Entry 5MPS (electron microscopy, 3.85 A resolution); this record covers chains I and A of the 30 polymer chains in the assembly.

# Chain I
Molecule: Yeast UBC4 gene for ubiquitin-conjugating enzyme
From: Saccharomyces cerevisiae
Sequence (95 nucleotides; each row starts with the number of its first residue):
     1 GUAUGUCUAA AGUUAUGGCC ACGUUUCAAA UGCGUGCUUU UUUUUUAAAA CUUAUGCUCU
    61 UAUUUACUAA CAAAAUCAAC AUGCUAUUGA ACUAG
Disordered / not traced: 17-55, 74-95
Reported in the primary citation:
  - conformationally variable residues: A70
  - contacts within the chain: G1-A70

# Chain A
Molecule: Pre-mRNA-splicing factor 8
From: Saccharomyces cerevisiae
UniProtKB: P33334 (PRP8_YEAST); residue numbers follow UniProt; this construct covers 1-2413
Chain sequence (2413 residues; numbered 1 to 2413; the number before each row is that of its first residue):
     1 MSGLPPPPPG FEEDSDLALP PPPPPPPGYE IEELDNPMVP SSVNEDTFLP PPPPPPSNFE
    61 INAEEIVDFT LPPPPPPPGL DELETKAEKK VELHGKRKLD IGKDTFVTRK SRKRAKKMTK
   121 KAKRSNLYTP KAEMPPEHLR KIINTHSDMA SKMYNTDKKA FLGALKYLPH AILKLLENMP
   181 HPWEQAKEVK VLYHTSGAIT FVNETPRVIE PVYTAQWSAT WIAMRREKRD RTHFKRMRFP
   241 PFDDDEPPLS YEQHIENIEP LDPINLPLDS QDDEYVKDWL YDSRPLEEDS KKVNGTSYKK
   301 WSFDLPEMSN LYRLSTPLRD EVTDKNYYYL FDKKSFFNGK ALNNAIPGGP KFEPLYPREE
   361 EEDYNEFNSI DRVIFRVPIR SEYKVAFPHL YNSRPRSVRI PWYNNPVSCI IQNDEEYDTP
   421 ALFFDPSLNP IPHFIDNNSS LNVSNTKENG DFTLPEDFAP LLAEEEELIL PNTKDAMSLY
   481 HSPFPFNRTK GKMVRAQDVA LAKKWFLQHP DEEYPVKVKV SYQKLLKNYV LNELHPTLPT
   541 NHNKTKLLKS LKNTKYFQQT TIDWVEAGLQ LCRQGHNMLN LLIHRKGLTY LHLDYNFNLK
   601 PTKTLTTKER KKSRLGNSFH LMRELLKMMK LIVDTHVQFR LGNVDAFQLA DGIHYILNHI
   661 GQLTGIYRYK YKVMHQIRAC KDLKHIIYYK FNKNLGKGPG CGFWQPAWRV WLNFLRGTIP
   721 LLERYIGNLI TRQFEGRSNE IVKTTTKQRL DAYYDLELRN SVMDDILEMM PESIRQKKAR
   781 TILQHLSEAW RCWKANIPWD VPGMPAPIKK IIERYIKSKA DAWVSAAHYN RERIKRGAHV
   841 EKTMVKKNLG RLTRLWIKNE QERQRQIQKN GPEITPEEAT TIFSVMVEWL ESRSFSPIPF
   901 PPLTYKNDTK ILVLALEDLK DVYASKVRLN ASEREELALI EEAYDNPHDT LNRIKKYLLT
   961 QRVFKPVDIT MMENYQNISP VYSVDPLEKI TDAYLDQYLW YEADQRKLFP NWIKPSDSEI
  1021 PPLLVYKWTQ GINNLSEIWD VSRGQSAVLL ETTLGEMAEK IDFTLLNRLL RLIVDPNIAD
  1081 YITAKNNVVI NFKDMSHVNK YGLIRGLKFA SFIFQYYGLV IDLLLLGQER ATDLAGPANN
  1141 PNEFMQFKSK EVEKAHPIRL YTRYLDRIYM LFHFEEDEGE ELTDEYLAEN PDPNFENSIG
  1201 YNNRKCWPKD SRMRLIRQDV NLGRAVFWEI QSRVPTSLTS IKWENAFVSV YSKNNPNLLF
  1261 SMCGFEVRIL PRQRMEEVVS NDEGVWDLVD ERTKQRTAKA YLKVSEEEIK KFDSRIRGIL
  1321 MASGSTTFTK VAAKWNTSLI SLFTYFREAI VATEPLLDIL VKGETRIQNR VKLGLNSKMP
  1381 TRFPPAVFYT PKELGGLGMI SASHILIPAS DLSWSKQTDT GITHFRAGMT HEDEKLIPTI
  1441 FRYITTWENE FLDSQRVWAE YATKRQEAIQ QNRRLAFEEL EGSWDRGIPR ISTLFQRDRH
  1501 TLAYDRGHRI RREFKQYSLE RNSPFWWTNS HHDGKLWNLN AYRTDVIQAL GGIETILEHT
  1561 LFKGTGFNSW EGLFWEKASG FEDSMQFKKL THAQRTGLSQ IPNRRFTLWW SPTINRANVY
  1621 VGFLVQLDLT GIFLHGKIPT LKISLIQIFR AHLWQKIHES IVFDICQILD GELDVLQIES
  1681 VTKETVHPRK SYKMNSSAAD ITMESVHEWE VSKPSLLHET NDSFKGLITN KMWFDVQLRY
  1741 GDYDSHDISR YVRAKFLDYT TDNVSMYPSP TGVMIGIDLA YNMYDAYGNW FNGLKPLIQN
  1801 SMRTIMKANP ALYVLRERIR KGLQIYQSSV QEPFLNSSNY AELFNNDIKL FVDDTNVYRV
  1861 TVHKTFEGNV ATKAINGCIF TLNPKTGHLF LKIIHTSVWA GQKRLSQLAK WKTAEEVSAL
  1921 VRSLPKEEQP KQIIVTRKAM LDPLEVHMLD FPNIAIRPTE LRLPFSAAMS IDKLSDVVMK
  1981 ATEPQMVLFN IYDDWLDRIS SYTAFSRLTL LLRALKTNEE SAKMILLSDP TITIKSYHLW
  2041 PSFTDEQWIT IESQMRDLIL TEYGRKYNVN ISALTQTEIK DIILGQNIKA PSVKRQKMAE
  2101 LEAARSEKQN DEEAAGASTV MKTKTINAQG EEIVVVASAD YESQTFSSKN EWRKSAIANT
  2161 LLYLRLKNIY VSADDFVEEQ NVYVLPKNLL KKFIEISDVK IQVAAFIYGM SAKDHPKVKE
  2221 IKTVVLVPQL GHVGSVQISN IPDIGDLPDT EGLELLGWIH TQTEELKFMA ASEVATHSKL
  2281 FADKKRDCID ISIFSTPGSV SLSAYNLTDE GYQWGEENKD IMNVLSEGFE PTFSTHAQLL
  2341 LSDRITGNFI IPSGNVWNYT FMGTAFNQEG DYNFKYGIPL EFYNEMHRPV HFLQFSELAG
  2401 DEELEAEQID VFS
Disordered / not traced: 1-126, 358-366, 429-455, 1576-1599, 2101-2413
Residues lining bound ligands: inositol hexakisphosphate (IHP): Arg236, Lys517, Tyr655, His659, Lys681, Lys684, His685, Tyr688, Tyr689, Asn692, Lys697, Gly698, Asn1618
Swiss-Prot annotation at these positions:
  - region: Met1585 to Leu1598 (Important for branch point selection)
  - mutagenesis: His1658 (H1658S: No effect on viability), Glu1684 (E1684Q: No effect on viability), His1687 (H1687S: No effect on viability), Asp1700 (D1700N: No effect on viability), Asp1735 (D1735N: No effect on viability), Asp1853 (D1853A: Alters protein folding. Severely impaired growth. Strongly reduced growth at 35 degrees Celsius; when associated with A-1854; D1853N: Reduced growth at 30 degrees Celsius ...), Asp1854 (D1854A: Reduced growth at 30 degrees Celsius. Strongly reduced growth at 16 degrees Celsius. Strongly reduced growth at 35 degrees Celsius; when associated with A-1853 ...), Thr1855 (T1855A: Reduced growth at 30 degrees Celsius. Strongly reduced growth at 16 degrees Celsius), Thr1936 (T1936A: Reduced growth at 30 degrees Celsius. Strongly reduced growth at 16 degrees Celsius), Arg1937 (R1937K: Severely impaired growth. Reduced growth at 30 degrees Celsius. Strongly reduced growth at 16 degrees Celsius)
Reported in the primary citation:
  - mutagenesis - R1753A: decreased catalytic activity on exon ligation (citing earlier work)
  - conformationally variable residues (order/disorder transition): Ala2090 to Asn2110

# How chain I and chain A interact
Pairs across the interface - 20 pairs, chain I then chain A:
  G1(I) with Lys1903(A), phosphate contact; Arg1904(A), hydrogen bond to the phosphate; Leu1905(A), phosphate contact
  U2(I) with Thr607(A), phosphate contact; Lys1903(A), phosphate contact
  A3(I) with Thr607(A), hydrogen bond to the phosphate; Lys611(A), sugar contact
  U4(I) with Thr607(A), phosphate contact; Lys608(A), hydrogen bond to the phosphate; Lys611(A), salt bridge to the phosphate
  U68(I) with Asn1869(A), sugar contact; Val1870(A), hydrogen bond to the sugar
  A69(I) with Val1870(A), sugar contact; Thr1872(A), sugar contact
  C71(I) with Tyr1858(A), hydrogen bond to the phosphate; Thr1872(A), hydrogen bond to the phosphate; Ser1906(A), hydrogen bond to the phosphate
  A72(I) with Ser1906(A), hydrogen bond to the phosphate; Arg1937(A), hydrogen bond to the phosphate
  A73(I) with Arg1937(A), salt bridge to the phosphate
Interface residues without a listed pair, chain I (10 interface residues in all): A70
Interface residues without a listed pair, chain A (13 interface residues in all): Val1860

# In short
The interface between chain I and chain A involves 10 residues on one side and 13 on the other; the contacts
include 9 hydrogen bonds and 2 salt bridges. Among the polar pairs are U68(I)-Val1870(A), G1(I)-Arg1904(A) and
A3(I)-Thr607(A). The paper reports that R1753A of chain A reduces catalytic activity on exon ligation;
conformational variability at A70(I) and Ala2090(A).
Here chain I is Yeast UBC4 gene for ubiquitin-conjugating enzyme and chain A is Pre-mRNA-splicing factor 8,
both from Saccharomyces cerevisiae. Entry 5MPS (Structure of a spliceosome remodeled for exon ligation) was
determined by electron microscopy, deposited together with 5MQ0.
